7NAV - chains A and K of the 22 polymer chains in the assembly; structure by electron microscopy, 4.80 A resolution (low resolution: residue-level contacts below are approximate; hydrogen-bond / salt-bridge calls are withheld).

# Chain A
Molecule: 16S rRNA
Organism: Escherichia coli (strain K12)
Sequence (1542 nucleotides; each row starts with the number of its first residue):
     1 AAAUUGAAGAGUUUGAUCAUGGCUCAGAUUGAACGCUGGCGGCAGGCCUA
    51 ACACAUGCAAGUCGAACGGUAACAGGAAGAAGCUUGCUUCUUUGCUGACG
   101 AGUGGCGGACGGGUGAGUAAUGUCUGGGAAACUGCCUGAUGGAGGGGGAU
   151 AACUACUGGAAACGGUAGCUAAUACCGCAUAACGUCGCAAGACCAAAGAG
   201 GGGGACCUUCGGGCCUCUUGCCAUCGGAUGUGCCCAGAUGGGAUUAGCUA
   251 GUAGGUGGGGUAACGGCUCACCUAGGCGACGAUCCCUAGCUGGUCUGAGA
   301 GGAUGACCAGCCACACUGGAACUGAGACACGGUCCAGACUCCUACGGGAG
   351 GCAGCAGUGGGGAAUAUUGCACAAUGGGCGCAAGCCUGAUGCAGCCAUGC
   401 CGCGUGUAUGAAGAAGGCCUUCGGGUUGUAAAGUACUUUCAGCGGGGAGG
   451 AAGGGAGUAAAGUUAAUACCUUUGCUCAUUGACGUUACCCGCAGAAGAAG
   501 CACCGGCUAACUCCGUGCCAGCAGCCXCGGUAAUACGGAGGGUGCAAGCG
   551 UUAAUCGGAAUUACUGGGCGUAAAGCGCACGCAGGCGGUUUGUUAAGUCA
   601 GAUGUGAAAUCCCCGGGCUCAACCUGGGAACUGCAUCUGAUACUGGCAAG
   651 CUUGAGUCUCGUAGAGGGGGGUAGAAUUCCAGGUGUAGCGGUGAAAUGCG
   701 UAGAGAUCUGGAGGAAUACCGGUGGCGAAGGCGGCCCCCUGGACGAAGAC
   751 UGACGCUCAGGUGCGAAAGCGUGGGGAGCAAACAGGAUUAGAUACCCUGG
   801 UAGUCCACGCCGUAAACGAUGUCGACUUGGAGGUUGUGCCCUUGAGGCGU
   851 GGCUUCCGGAGCUAACGCGUUAAGUCGACCGCCUGGGGAGUACGGCCGCA
   901 AGGUUAAAACUCAAAUGAAUUGACGGGGGCCCGCACAAGCGGUGGAGCAU
   951 GUGGUUUAAUUCGAUGXAACGCGAAGAACCUUACCUGGUCUUGACAUCCA
  1001 CGGAAGUUUUCAGAGAUGAGAAUGUGCCUUCGGGAACCGUGAGACAGGUG
  1051 CUGCAUGGCUGUCGUCAGCUCGUGUUGUGAAAUGUUGGGUUAAGUCCCGC
  1101 AACGAGCGCAACCCUUAUCCUUUGUUGCCAGCGGUCCGGCCGGGAACUCA
  1151 AAGGAGACUGCCAGUGAUAAACUGGAGGAAGGUGGGGAUGACGUCAAGUC
  1201 AUCAUGGCCCUUACGACCAGGGCUACACACGUGCUACAAUGGCGCAUACA
  1251 AAGAGAAGCGACCUCGCGAGAGCAAGCGGACCUCAUAAAGUGCGUCGUAG
  1301 UCCGGAUUGGAGUCUGCAACUCGACUCCAUGAAGUCGGAAUCGCUAGUAA
  1351 UCGUGGAUCAGAAUGCCACGGUGAAUACGUUCCCGGGCCUUGUACACACC
  1401 GCCCGUXACACCAUGGGAGUGGGUUGCAAAAGAAGUAGGUAGCUUAACCU
  1451 UCGGGAGGGCGCUUACCACUUUGUGAUUCAUGACUGGGGUGAAGUCGUAA
  1501 CAAGGUAACCGUAGGGGAACCUGCGGUUGGAUCACCUCCUUA
Disordered / not traced: 1398-1408, 1492-1506, 1537-1542
Covalent attachments: covalent link U793-MA6_1518
Modified positions: PSU (pseudouridine-5'-monophosphate) at position 516, G7M (N7-methyl-guanosine-5'-monophosphate) at position 527, 2MG (2N-methylguanosine-5'-monophosphate) at position 966, 5MC (5-methylcytidine-5'-monophosphate) at position 967, 2MG (2N-methylguanosine-5'-monophosphate) at position 1207, 4OC (4n,o2'-methylcytidine-5'-monophosphate) at position 1402, 5MC (5-methylcytidine-5'-monophosphate) at position 1407, UR3 (3-methyluridine-5'-monophoshate) at position 1498, 2MG (2N-methylguanosine-5'-monophosphate) at position 1516, MA6 (6N-dimethyladenosine-5'-monophoshate) at position 1518, MA6 (6N-dimethyladenosine-5'-monophoshate) at position 1519
Metal / ion sites: Mg2+ site 1: G31, C48; Mg2+ site 2: C48, U114, G115; Mg2+ site 3 near A53 (its only coordinating residue here); Mg2+ site 4: C58, A59, U387; Mg2+ site 5: A109, G331; Mg2+ site 6 near G113 (its only coordinating residue here); Mg2+ site 7: A116, G117, G289; Mg2+ site 8 near U150 (its only coordinating residue here); Mg2+ site 9 near A171 (its only coordinating residue here); Mg2+ site 10 near C352 (its only coordinating residue here); Mg2+ site 11: G450, A452; Mg2+ site 12 near A547 (its only coordinating residue here); 19 more Mg2+ sites not listed
What the authors report for this chain:
  - conformationally variable residues (order/disorder transition): U1393 to A1394

# Chain K
Name: 30S ribosomal protein S11
Organism: Escherichia coli (strain K12)
UniProtKB: P0A7R9 (RS11_ECOLI); residues 1-129 here = UniProt positions 1-129
Chain sequence (129 residues; each row starts with the number of its first residue):
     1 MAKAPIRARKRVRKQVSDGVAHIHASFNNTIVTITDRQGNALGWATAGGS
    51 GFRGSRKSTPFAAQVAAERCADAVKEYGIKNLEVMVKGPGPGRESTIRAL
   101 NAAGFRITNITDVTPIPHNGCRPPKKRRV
Disordered / not traced: 1-12

# How chain A and chain K interact
Pairs across the interface (72; chain A residue first):
  G674(A) with His118(K)
  A675(A) with Ile116(K); Pro117(K); His118(K); Gly120(K)
  A676(A) with Pro117(K); Cys121(K)
  U677(A) with Cys121(K)
  G683(A) with Asn40(K)
  U684(A) with Asn40(K); Ala41(K)
  G685(A) with Ala41(K); Leu42(K); Gly43(K); Trp44(K)
  U686(A) with Trp44(K)
  A687(A) with Trp44(K)
  G688(A) with Thr46(K); Gly49(K)
  C689(A) with Thr46(K); Gly48(K); Gly49(K); Arg53(K)
  G690(A) with Asn29(K); Ile31(K); Arg53(K)
  G691(A) with Asn28(K); Asn29(K); Arg53(K); Lys57(K)
  U692(A) with Asn28(K); Gly54(K); Lys57(K)
  A694(A) with Gly54(K); Ser55(K)
  A695(A) with Arg53(K); Gly54(K)
  A704(A) with Trp44(K)
  G705(A) with Thr33(K); Trp44(K)
  A706(A) with Thr33(K); Ala41(K)
  U707(A) with His22(K); Thr35(K); Ala41(K); Lys87(K)
  C708(A) with His22(K); Met85(K)
  A715(A) with Gly120(K)
  A716(A) with Asn119(K); Gly120(K)
  U717(A) with His118(K)
  A718(A) with Pro117(K); His118(K); Asn119(K)
  G778(A) with Cys121(K); Arg122(K)
  C779(A) with Arg122(K); Pro123(K); Pro124(K); Lys125(K)
  A780(A) with Pro124(K); Lys125(K)
  A781(A) with Lys125(K)
  C795(A) with Val129(K)
  C796(A) with Arg127(K); Arg128(K)
  C797(A) with Arg127(K)
  U1522(A) with Lys125(K); Arg128(K)
  G1523(A) with Lys125(K); Arg128(K)
Interface residues without a listed pair, chain A (37 interface residues in all): G693, A777, G1525
Interface residues without a listed pair, chain K (38 interface residues in all): Ile23, His24, Asp36, Gly39, Pro115

# Overview
37 residues of chain A face 38 of chain K across their interface. G31(A) and C48(A) coordinate Mg2+ site 1.
C48(A), U114(A) and G115(A) coordinate Mg2+ site 2. The paper reports conformational variability at U1393(A).
Here chain A is 16S rRNA and chain K is 30S ribosomal protein S11, both from Escherichia coli (strain K12).
Entry 7NAV (Bacterial 30S ribosomal subunit assembly complex state D (Consensus refinement)) was determined by
electron microscopy together with 7AF3, 7AF5, 7AF8, 7AFA, 7AFD, 7AFH and 17 further entries from the same
study.
